PDB entry 6MMV | electron microscopy, 4.71 A resolution (low resolution: residue-level contacts below are approximate; hydrogen-bond / salt-bridge calls are withheld) | chains A and D of the 4 polymer chains in the assembly

[Chain A]
Molecule: Glutamate receptor ionotropic, NMDA 1
Organism: Rattus norvegicus
UniProtKB: P35439 (NMDZ1_RAT), isoform P35439-5; numbering as in UniProt (aligned over 1-797)
Chain sequence (797 residues; numbered 1 to 797; the number before each row is that of its first residue):
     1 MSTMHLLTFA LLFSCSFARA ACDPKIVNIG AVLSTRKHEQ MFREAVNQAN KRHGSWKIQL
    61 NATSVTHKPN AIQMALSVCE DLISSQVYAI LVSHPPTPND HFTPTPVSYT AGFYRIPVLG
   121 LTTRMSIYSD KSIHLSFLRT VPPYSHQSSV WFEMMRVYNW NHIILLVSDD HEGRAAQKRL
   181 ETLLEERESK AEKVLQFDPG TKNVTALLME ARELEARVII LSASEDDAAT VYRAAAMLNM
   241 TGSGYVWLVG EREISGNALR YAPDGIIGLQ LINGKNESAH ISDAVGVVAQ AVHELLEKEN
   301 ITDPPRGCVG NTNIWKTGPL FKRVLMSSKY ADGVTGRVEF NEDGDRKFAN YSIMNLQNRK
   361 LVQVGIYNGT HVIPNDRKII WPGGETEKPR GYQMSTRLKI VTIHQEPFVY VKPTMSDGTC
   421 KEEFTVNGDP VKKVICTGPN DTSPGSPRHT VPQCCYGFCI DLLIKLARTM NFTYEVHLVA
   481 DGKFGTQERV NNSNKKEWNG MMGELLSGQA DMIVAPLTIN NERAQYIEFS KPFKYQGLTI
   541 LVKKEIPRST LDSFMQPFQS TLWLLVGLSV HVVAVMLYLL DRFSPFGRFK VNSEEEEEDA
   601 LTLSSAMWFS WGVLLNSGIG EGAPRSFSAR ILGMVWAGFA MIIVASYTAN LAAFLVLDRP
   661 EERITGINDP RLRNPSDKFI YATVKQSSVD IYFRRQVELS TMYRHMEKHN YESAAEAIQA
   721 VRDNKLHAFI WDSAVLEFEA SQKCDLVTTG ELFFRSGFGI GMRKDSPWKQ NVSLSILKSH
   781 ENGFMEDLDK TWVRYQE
Unresolved in the structure: 1-24, 545-659
Curated features (UniProtKB/Swiss-Prot):
  - region: Leu603 to Pro624 (Pore-forming)
  - binding site (glycine): Pro516, Thr518, Arg523, Ser688, Asp732
  - glycosylation (N-linked (GlcNAc...) asparagine): Asn61, Asn203, Asn239, Asn276, Asn300, Asn350, Asn368, Asn440, Asn471, Asn491, Asn674, Asn771
Disulfide bonds: Cys420-Cys454, Cys436-Cys455
Glycans and other covalent adducts: N-acetylglucosamine (NAG) linked to Asn61, Asn203, Asn239, Asn276, Asn350, Asn368, Asn440, Asn471, Asn491, Asn771

[Chain D]
Molecule: Glutamate receptor ionotropic, NMDA 2A
Organism: Rattus norvegicus
UniProtKB: Q00959 (NMDE1_RAT); numbering as in UniProt (aligned over 1-800)
Chain sequence (800 residues; row label = number of the first residue in the row):
     1 MGRLGYWTLL VLPALLVWRD PAQNAAAEKG PPALNIAVLL GHSHDVTERE LRNLWGPEQA
    61 TGLPLDVNVV ALLMNRTDPK SLITHVCDLM SGARIHGLVF GDDTDQEAVA QMLDFISSQT
   121 FIPILGISGG ASMIMADKDP TSTFFQFGAS IQQQATVMLK IMQDYDWHVF SLVTTIFPGY
   181 RDFISFIKTT VDNSFVGWDM QNVITLDTSF EDAKTQVQLK KIHSSVILLY CSKDEAVLIL
   241 SEARSLGLTG YDFFWIVPSL VSGNTELIPK EFPSGLISVS YDDWDYSLEA RVRDGLGILT
   301 TAASSMLEKF SYIPEAKASC YGQAEKPETP LHTLHQFMVN VTWDGKDLSF TEEGYQVHPR
   361 LVVIVLNKDR EWEKVGKWEN QTLSLRHAVW PRYKSFSDCE PDDNHLSIVT LEEAPFVIVE
   421 DIDPLTETCV RNTVPCRKFV KINNSTNEGM NVKKCCKGFC IDILKKLSRT VKFTYDLYLV
   481 TNGKHGKKVN NVWNGMIGEV VYQRAVMAVG SLTINEERSE VVDFSVPFVE TGISVMVSRS
   541 NGTVSPSAFL EPFSASVWVM MFVMLLIVSA IAVFVFEYFS PVGYNRNLAK GKAPHGPSFT
   601 IGKAIWLLWG LVFNNSVPVQ NPKGTTSKIM VSVWAFFAVI FLASYTANLA AFMIQEEFVD
   661 QVTGLSDKKF QRPHDYSPPF RFGTVPQGST ERNIRNNYPY MHQYMTRFNQ RGVEDALVSL
   721 KTGKLDAFIY DAAVLNYKAG RDEGCKLVTI GSGYIFATTG YGIALQKGSP WKRQIDLALL
   781 QFVGDGEMEE LETLWLTGIC
Unresolved in the structure: 1-33, 324-329, 539-657
Construct notes: engineered mutation Ser128 (His in Q00959), Gln687 (Asn in Q00959); conflict Thr758 (Ser in Q00959)
Disulfide bonds: Cys87-Cys320, Cys429-Cys455, Cys745-Cys800
Glycans and other covalent adducts: N-acetylglucosamine (NAG) linked to Asn75, Asn340, Asn380, Asn443, Asn444

[How chain A and chain D interact]
Residue-residue contacts - 40 pairs, chain A then chain D:
  Ile519(A) - Leu780(D)
  Asn520(A) - Leu780(D)
  Asn521(A) - Leu777(D)
  Asn521(A) - Leu780(D)
  Asn521(A) - Gln781(D)
  Ala524(A) - Leu777(D)
  Ala524(A) - Leu780(D)
  Gln525(A) - Arg773(D)
  Gln525(A) - Leu777(D)
  Tyr526(A) - Arg773(D)
  Glu528(A) - Arg773(D)
  Lys531(A) - Ser519(D)
  Tyr535(A) - Pro527(D)
  Tyr535(A) - Glu530(D)
  Tyr535(A) - Thr758(D)
  Gln536(A) - Glu530(D)
  Tyr692(A) - Val783(D)
  Tyr692(A) - Gly784(D)
  Tyr692(A) - Gly786(D)
  Arg695(A) - Leu780(D)
  Arg695(A) - Gln781(D)
  Arg695(A) - Gly784(D)
  Gln696(A) - Asp785(D)
  Gln696(A) - Gly786(D)
  Phe754(A) - Val783(D)
  Arg755(A) - Glu530(D)
  Arg755(A) - Val783(D)
  Arg755(A) - Glu792(D)
  Lys769(A) - Lys772(D)
  Leu777(A) - Asn515(D)
  Leu777(A) - Glu516(D)
  Leu777(A) - Ser519(D)
  Lys778(A) - Glu516(D)
  His780(A) - Ala757(D)
  His780(A) - Thr758(D)
  Glu781(A) - Asn697(D)
  Asn782(A) - Asn697(D)
  Glu786(A) - Tyr754(D)
  Glu786(A) - Ile755(D)
  Glu786(A) - Phe756(D)
Other interface residues (no listed pair), chain A (30 interface residues in all): Glu188, Pro532, Leu752, Ser756, Lys764, Gln770, Leu774, Asp789
Other interface residues (no listed pair), chain D (25 interface residues in all): Ile514, Glu520, Asn696, Glu789

[In short]
30 residues of chain A face 25 of chain D across their interface. Covalently linked N-acetylglucosamine: at
Asn61(A), Asn203(A), Asn239(A), Asn276(A), Asn350(A) and Asn368(A) and 4 more. N-acetylglucosamine is
covalently linked to Asn75(D), Asn340(D), Asn380(D), Asn443(D) and Asn444(D).
Here chain A is Glutamate receptor ionotropic, NMDA 1 and chain D is Glutamate receptor ionotropic, NMDA 2A,
both from Rattus norvegicus. Entry 6MMV (Triheteromeric NMDA receptor GluN1/GluN2A/GluN2A* Extracellular
Domain in the '2-Knuckle-Asymmetric' conformation, in complex with glycine and glutamate ...) was determined
by electron microscopy, deposited together with 6MM9, 6MMA, 6MMB, 6MMG, 6MMH, 6MMI and 12 further entries.
